6RDB - chains S and V of the 20 polymer chains in the assembly; structure by electron microscopy, 2.80 A resolution.

[Chain S]
Name: ATP synthase gamma chain, mitochondrial
Organism: Polytomella sp. Pringsheim 198.80
UniProtKB: Q4LDE7 (Q4LDE7_9CHLO); residue numbers follow UniProt; this construct covers 1-317
Sequence (317 residues; row label = number of the first residue in the row):
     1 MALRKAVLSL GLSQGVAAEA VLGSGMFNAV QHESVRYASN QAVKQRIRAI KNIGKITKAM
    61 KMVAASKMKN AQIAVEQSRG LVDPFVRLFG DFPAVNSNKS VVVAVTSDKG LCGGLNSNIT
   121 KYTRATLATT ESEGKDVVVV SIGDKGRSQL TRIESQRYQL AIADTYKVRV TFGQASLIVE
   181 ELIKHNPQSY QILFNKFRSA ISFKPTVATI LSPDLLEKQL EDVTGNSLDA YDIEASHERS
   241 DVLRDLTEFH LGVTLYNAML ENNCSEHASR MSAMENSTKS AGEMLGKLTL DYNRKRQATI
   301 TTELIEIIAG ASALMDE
Not modelled in the structure: 1-38, 316-317

[Chain V]
Name: ATP synthase subunit alpha
Organism: Polytomella sp. Pringsheim 198.80
UniProtKB: A0ZW40 (A0ZW40_9CHLO); numbering as in UniProt (aligned over 1-562)
Sequence (562 residues; numbered 1 to 562; the number before each row is that of its first residue):
     1 MRSPAAFVAR SGLFKASLGQ SNWAQKAEQM MASVTRTFAA DAKALDELRK PKFSSKYLIQ
    61 HVSQKLIPAV KEWEKSYQPP VIHLGRVLSV GDGIARVYGL KSVQAGELVC FDSGVKGMAL
   121 NLQADHVGVV VFGNDSVIHQ GDLVYRTGQI VNVPIGPGTL GRVTDGLGQP IDGKGPLTNV
   181 RSSLVEVKAP GIIARQSVRE PLFTGVKAVD ALVPIGRGQR ELIIGDRQTG KTAVAIDAII
   241 HQKNCNEQVP KAQRVYCVYV AVGQKRSTVA QLVKLFTQTG AMRYTIMVSA TASDAAPLQF
   301 LAPYSGCAMA EYFRDTGKHG LIIYDDLSKQ SVAYRQMSLL LRRPPGREAF PGDVFYLHSR
   361 LLERAAKLSK ELGGGSLTAF PVIETQAGDV SAYIATNVIS ITDGQIFLET ELFYKGIRPA
   421 LNVGLSVSRV GSAAQFPGMK QVAGTLKLEL AQYREVAAFA QFGSDLDAAT QYVLERGARL
   481 TEMLKQKQFA PIPIERQTVA VYAATKGFLD KVRVQDIVAA EEAVISQVNP AVFKILKANG
   541 KITPALDAHL KAELRKVKLP GA
Not modelled in the structure: 1-42
Construct notes: conflict Arg266 (Lys in A0ZW40)
Bound ions: Mg2+: Thr232 (together with ATP)
Ligand contacts: ATP (adenosine-5'-triphosphate): Asp226, Arg227, Gln228, Thr229, Gly230, Lys231, Thr232, Ala233, Glu384, Phe413, Arg418, Pro419, Gln486, Lys487, Gln488
Reported in the primary citation:
  - binding site for the ligand ADP: Arg429

[Chain S / chain V interface]
Pairs across the interface (14):
  Lys55(S) - Phe459(V)
  Ala59(S) - Phe459(V)  hydrophobic
  Ala59(S) - Phe462(V)  hydrophobic
  Val63(S) - Phe462(V)  hydrophobic
  Val63(S) - Asp465(V)
  Ser66(S) - Asp467(V)  hydrogen bond
  Lys67(S) - Asp465(V)  salt bridge
  Ile300(S) - Arg347(V)
  Leu304(S) - Gly346(V)
  Leu304(S) - Arg347(V)
  Ile307(S) - Pro345(V)  hydrophobic
  Ile307(S) - Ala349(V)  hydrophobic
  Leu314(S) - Arg342(V)  hydrogen bond (backbone-side chain)
  Met315(S) - Arg342(V)
Interface residues without a listed pair, chain S (15 interface residues in all): Arg48, Lys58, Met60, Met62, Ala311
Interface residues without a listed pair, chain V (12 interface residues in all): Glu348, Glu411, Leu466

[Overview]
15 residues of chain S face 12 of chain V across their interface, with 2 hydrogen bonds and 1 salt bridge.
Among the polar pairs are Lys67(S)-Asp465(V), Ser66(S)-Asp467(V) and Leu314(S)-Arg342(V). Ligands of chain V:
ATP. The paper reports a binding site for the ligand ADP at Arg429(V).
Chain S is ATP synthase gamma chain, mitochondrial and chain V is ATP synthase subunit alpha, both from
Polytomella sp. Pringsheim 198.80; the structure, CryoEM structure of Polytomella F-ATP synthase, Primary
rotary state 1, focussed refinement of F1 head and ..., was determined by electron microscopy (same
publication as 6RD4, 6RD5, 6RD6, 6RD7, 6RD8, 6RD9 and 46 further entries).
